PDB entry 1OAE | X-ray diffraction, 1.95 A resolution | chain A

Chain A:
Name: Cytochrome C"
Source organism: Methylophilus methylotrophus
UniProt: Q9RQB9 (Q9RQB9); residues 1-124 here correspond to UniProt positions 21-144 (UniProt number = residue number + 20)
Sequence (124 residues; each row starts with the number of its first residue):
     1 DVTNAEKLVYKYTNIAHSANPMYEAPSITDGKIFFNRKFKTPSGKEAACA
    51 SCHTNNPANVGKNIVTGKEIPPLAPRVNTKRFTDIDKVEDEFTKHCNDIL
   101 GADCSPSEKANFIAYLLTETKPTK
Disulfides: C96-C104
Covalent attachments: heme c (HEC) linked to C49, C52
Metal / ion sites: heme c Fe near H53 (its only coordinating residue here)
Residues lining bound ligands: heme c (HEC): F34, A48, H53, N63, I64, V65, I70, P71, L73, R81, E91, F92, H95, I99, L100, F112
Swiss-Prot annotation at these positions:
  - binding site (heme c): C49, C52, H53, H95

Overview:
Heme c is covalently linked to C49. UniProt lists 4 heme c-binding residues.
Chain A is Cytochrome C" (Methylophilus methylotrophus); the structure, Crystal structure of the reduced form
of cytochrome c" from Methylophilus methylotrophus, was determined by X-ray diffraction, deposited together
with 1GU2.
